PDB entry 6B9L | X-ray diffraction, 3.20 A resolution | chains C and G of the 9 polymer chains in the assembly

[Chain C]
Name: Ephrin type-A receptor 2
Source organism: Homo sapiens
Notes: EC 2.7.10.1
UniProt: P29317 (EPHA2_HUMAN); numbering as in UniProt (aligned over 27-200)
Amino-acid sequence (195 residues; each row starts with the number of its first residue):
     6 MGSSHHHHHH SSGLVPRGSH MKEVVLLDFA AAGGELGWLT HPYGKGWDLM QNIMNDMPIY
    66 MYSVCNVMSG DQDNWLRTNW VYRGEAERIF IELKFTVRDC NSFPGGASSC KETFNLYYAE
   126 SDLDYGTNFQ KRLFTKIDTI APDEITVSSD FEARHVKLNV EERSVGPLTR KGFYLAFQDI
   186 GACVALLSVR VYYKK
Disordered / not traced: 6-26
Disulfides: C70-C188, C105-C115
Construct notes: initiating methionine (6); expression tag (7-26)

[Chain G]
Name: peptide 135E2, (DUG)SAYPDSVPFR
Amino-acid sequence (11 residues; numbered 1 to 621; 610 numbers in that range are skipped by the numbering (no residue carries them; nothing is unmodelled there); the number before each row is that of its first residue):
     1 X
   612 SAYPDSVPFR
Covalently attached groups: covalent link DUG_1-S612
Modified positions: DUG ((3-chloro-4-fluorophenoxy)acetaldehyde) at position 1

[Chain C / chain G interface]
Pairs across the interface - 38 pairs, chain C then chain G:
  G38(C) - F620(G)
  G39(C) - F620(G)
  L54(C) - P619(G)
  L54(C) - F620(G)  hydrogen bond (backbone-backbone)
  L54(C) - R621(G)
  M55(C) - V618(G)
  M55(C) - P619(G)
  Q56(C) - D616(G)
  Q56(C) - S617(G)
  Q56(C) - V618(G)  hydrogen bond (backbone-backbone)
  Q56(C) - P619(G)
  Q56(C) - F620(G)
  N57(C) - Y614(G)
  N57(C) - P615(G)  hydrogen bond (side chain-backbone)
  N57(C) - D616(G)  hydrogen bond (side chain-backbone)
  M59(C) - D616(G)
  I64(C) - Y614(G)
  Y65(C) - F620(G)
  M66(C) - Y614(G)  hydrophobic
  T101(C) - A613(G)  hydrogen bond (side chain-backbone)
  R103(C) - DUG_1(G)
  R103(C) - S612(G)  hydrogen bond (side chain-backbone)
  S107(C) - DUG_1(G)
  F108(C) - DUG_1(G)
  P109(C) - DUG_1(G)
  F156(C) - S612(G)
  F156(C) - A613(G)
  F156(C) - Y614(G)
  F156(C) - P615(G)
  R159(C) - P615(G)
  R159(C) - D616(G)  salt bridge
  V161(C) - Y614(G)  hydrophobic
  V161(C) - P615(G)
  C188(C) - S612(G)  hydrogen bond (side chain-backbone)
  C188(C) - A613(G)  hydrophobic
  V189(C) - A613(G)
  A190(C) - A613(G)
  L192(C) - Y614(G)  hydrophobic
Other interface residues (no listed pair), chain C (27 interface residues in all): D53, I58, S68, C70, M73

[In short]
27 residues of chain C face 11 of chain G across their interface; the contacts include 7 hydrogen bonds and 1
salt bridge. Polar pairs include R159(C)-D616(G), N57(C)-P615(G) and N57(C)-D616(G).
Chain C is Ephrin type-A receptor 2 (Homo sapiens) and chain G is peptide 135E2, (DUG)SAYPDSVPFR; the
structure, Crystal structure of EphA2 with peptide 135E2, was determined by X-ray diffraction.
